Entry 6GRC (X-ray diffraction, 2.45 A resolution); this record covers chains A and R of the 3 polymer chains in the assembly.

== Chain A ==
Protein: Nuclease-like protein
Source organism: Chaetomium thermophilum (strain DSM 1495 / CBS 144.50 / IMI 039719)
UniProt: G0RYN2 (G0RYN2_CHATD); residue numbers follow UniProt; this construct covers 1-530
Chain sequence (530 residues; row label = number of the first residue in the row):
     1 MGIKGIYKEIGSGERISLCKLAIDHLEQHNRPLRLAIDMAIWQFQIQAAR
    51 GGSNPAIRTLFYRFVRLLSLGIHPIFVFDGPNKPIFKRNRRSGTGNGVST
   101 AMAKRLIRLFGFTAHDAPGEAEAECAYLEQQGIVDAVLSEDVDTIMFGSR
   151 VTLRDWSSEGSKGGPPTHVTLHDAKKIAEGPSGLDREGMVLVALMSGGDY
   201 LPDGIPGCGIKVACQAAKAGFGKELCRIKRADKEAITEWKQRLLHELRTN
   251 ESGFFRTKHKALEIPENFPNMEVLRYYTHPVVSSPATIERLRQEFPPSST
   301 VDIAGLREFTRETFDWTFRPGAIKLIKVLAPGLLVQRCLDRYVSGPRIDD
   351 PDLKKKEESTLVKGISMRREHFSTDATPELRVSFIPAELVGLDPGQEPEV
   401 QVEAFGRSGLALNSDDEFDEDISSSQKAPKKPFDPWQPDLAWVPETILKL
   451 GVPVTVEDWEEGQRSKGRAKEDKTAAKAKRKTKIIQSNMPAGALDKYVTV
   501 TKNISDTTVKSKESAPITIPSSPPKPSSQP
Disordered / not traced: 1, 83-96, 231, 342-354, 401-430, 466-530
Modified / non-standard residues: Mse-39, Mse-102, Mse-146, Mse-189, Mse-271, Mse-367 (selenomethionine; parent Met); Mse-489 (selenomethionine)
Bound ions: Mg2+: Glu-122, Asp-141, Asp-143
What the authors report for this chain:
  - conformationally variable residues (loop rearrangement): Asp-199
  - mutagenesis - D199A (100-fold), Y200F (100-fold): decreased catalytic activity on K+ ions
  - mutagenesis - E120A (100-fold): decreased catalytic activity (citing earlier work)
  - mutagenesis - D199A/Y200F: abolished catalytic activity

== Chain R ==
Molecule: 16-nt DNA strand
Sequence (16 nucleotides; row label = number of the first residue in the row; numbering starts at 0):
     0 TACCCACCACCGCTCA

== How chain A and chain R interact ==
Pairs across the interface - 9 pairs, chain A then chain R:
  Phe-44(A) with DA15(R), stacking on the base
  Gly-207(A) with DA8(R), sugar contact; DC9(R), hydrogen bond to the phosphate
  Gly-209(A) with DA8(R), hydrogen bond to the phosphate
  Ile-210(A) with DA8(R), hydrogen bond to the phosphate
  Lys-211(A) with DC7(R), phosphate contact; DA8(R), hydrogen bond to the phosphate
  Val-212(A) with DA8(R), phosphate contact
  Arg-256(A) with DC6(R), sugar contact
Also at the interface, not in a pair above, chain A (10 interface residues in all): Gln-45, Pro-206, Cys-208

== Overview ==
The interface between chain A and chain R involves 10 residues on one side and 5 on the other; the contacts
include 4 hydrogen bonds and 1 aromatic stacking contact. Among the polar pairs are Gly-207(A)/DC9(R),
Gly-209(A)/DA8(R) and Ile-210(A)/DA8(R). From the paper: D199A and Y200F of chain A reduce catalytic activity
on K+ ions; conformational variability at Asp-199(A); 4 substitutions were tested in all.
Here chain A is Nuclease-like protein (Chaetomium thermophilum (strain DSM 1495 / CBS 144.50 / IMI 039719))
and chain R is a 16-nt DNA strand. Entry 6GRC (eukaryotic junction-resolving enzyme GEN-1 binding with Sodium)
was determined by X-ray diffraction together with 6GRB and 6GRD from the same study.
